Entry 4OGR (X-ray diffraction, 3.00 A resolution); this record covers chains A and C of the 4 polymer chains in the assembly.

[Chain A]
Protein: Cyclin-dependent kinase 9
Source organism: Homo sapiens
Notes: EC 2.7.11.22, 2.7.11.23
UniProt: P50750 (CDK9_HUMAN); numbering as in UniProt (aligned over 1-330)
Sequence (332 residues; numbered -1 to 330; the number before each row is that of its first residue; numbers below 1 keep their minus sign (Gly-1 is residue -1)):
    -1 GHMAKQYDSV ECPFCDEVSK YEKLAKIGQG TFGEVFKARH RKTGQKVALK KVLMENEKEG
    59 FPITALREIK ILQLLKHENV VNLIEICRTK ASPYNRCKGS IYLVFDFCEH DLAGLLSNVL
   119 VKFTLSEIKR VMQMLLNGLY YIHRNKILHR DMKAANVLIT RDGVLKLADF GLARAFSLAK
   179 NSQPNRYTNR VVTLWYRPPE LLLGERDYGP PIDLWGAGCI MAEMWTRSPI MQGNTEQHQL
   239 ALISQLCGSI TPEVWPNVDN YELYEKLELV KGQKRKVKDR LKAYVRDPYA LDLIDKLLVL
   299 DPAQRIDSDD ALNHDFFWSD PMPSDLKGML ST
Not modelled in the structure: -1 to 7, 89-96
Differences from the reference sequence: expression tag (-1 to 0)
Modified / non-standard residues: Thr186 (phosphothreonine; TPO)
UniProt features mapped onto this chain:
  - region: Ala166 to Thr191 (T-loop)
  - active site: Asp149 (Proton acceptor)
  - binding site (ATP): Ile25 to Val33, Lys48, Asp104 to Cys106, Asp167
  - modified residue: Lys44 (N6-acetyllysine), Lys48 (N6-acetyllysine), Ser175 (Phosphoserine), Thr186 (Phosphothreonine)
  - natural variant: Arg225 (R225C: Found in patients with global developmental delay and epilepsy with history of choanal atresia; uncertain significance)
  - mutagenesis: Lys44 (K44R: Impaired kinase and transcriptional elongation activities, but normal cyclin T1 and HEXIM1 binding), Lys48 (K48Q: Mimics acetylation; leading to impaired protein kinase activity; K48R: Decreased acetylation; leading to enhanced protein kinase activity), Asp167 (D167N: Abrogates kinase activity), Ser175 (S175A: Constitutive kinase activity; S175D: Mimics phosphorylation, constitutive loss of kinase activity), Thr186 (T186A: Abrogates autophosphorylation; no effect on kinase activity, but impaired CTD phosphorylation; T186D: Mimics autophosphorylation ...)
Small-molecule neighbours: adenosine (ADN): Ile25, Gly26, Gln27, Gly28, Val33, Ala46, Asp104, Phe105, Cys106, Asp109, Ala153, Asn154, Leu156, Asp167

[Chain C]
Protein: AF4/FMR2 family member 4
Source organism: Homo sapiens
UniProt: Q9UHB7 (AFF4_HUMAN); residue numbers follow UniProt; this construct covers 2-73
Sequence (75 residues; each row starts with the number of its first residue; numbers below 1 keep their minus sign (Ser-1 is residue -1)):
    -1 SNANREDRNV LRMKERERRN QEIQQGEDAF PPSSPLFAEP YKVTSKEDKL SSRIQSMLGN
    59 YDEMKDFIGD RSIPK
Not modelled in the structure: -1 to 3, 22-32, 70-73
Differences from the reference sequence: expression tag (-1 to 1)
What the authors report for this chain:
  - conformationally variable residues (helix shift): Leu48 to Met55, Asn58 to Ile66

[How chain A and chain C interact]
Residue-residue contacts - 21 pairs, chain A then chain C:
  His75(A) - Glu20(C)  salt bridge
  Asn135(A) - Glu13(C)
  Asn135(A) - Arg16(C)
  Asn135(A) - Arg17(C)
  Tyr138(A) - Arg17(C)
  Tyr138(A) - Asn18(C)  hydrogen bond
  Tyr139(A) - Glu20(C)
  Arg142(A) - Asn18(C)  hydrogen bond
  Arg142(A) - Ile21(C)
  Asp307(A) - Arg14(C)  salt bridge
  Asp307(A) - Arg17(C)  salt bridge
  Leu310(A) - Arg17(C)
  Asn311(A) - Arg10(C)
  Asn311(A) - Arg14(C)
  Asn311(A) - Arg17(C)  hydrogen bond
  Trp316(A) - Arg6(C)
  Trp316(A) - Leu9(C)
  Trp316(A) - Arg10(C)
  Trp316(A) - Glu13(C)
  Asp318(A) - Arg6(C)  salt bridge
  Met320(A) - Arg6(C)
Also at the interface, not in a pair above, chain A (12 interface residues in all): Asp313
The authors on this interface:
  - interface residues, chain C: Glu4(C)

[Overview]
The interface between chain A and chain C involves 12 residues on one side and 10 on the other; the contacts
include 3 hydrogen bonds and 4 salt bridges. Polar contacts include His75(A)-Glu20(C), Asp307(A)-Arg14(C) and
Asp307(A)-Arg17(C). Ligands of chain A: adenosine. The paper reports the interface residue Glu4(C);
conformational variability at Leu48(C) and Asn58(C).
Here chain A is Cyclin-dependent kinase 9 and chain C is AF4/FMR2 family member 4, both from Homo sapiens.
Entry 4OGR (crystal structure of P-TEFb complex with AFF4 and Tat) was determined by X-ray diffraction.
